7P3N - chains A and D of the 22 polymer chains in the assembly; structure by electron microscopy, 4.60 A resolution (low resolution: residue-level contacts below are approximate; hydrogen-bond / salt-bridge calls are withheld).

== Chain A ==
Protein: ATP synthase subunit alpha
From: Acinetobacter baumannii ATCC 17978
Notes: EC 7.1.2.2
UniProtKB: A3M142 (ATPA_ACIBT); residues 1-514 here = UniProt positions 1-514
Chain sequence (514 residues; numbered 1 to 514; the number before each row is that of its first residue):
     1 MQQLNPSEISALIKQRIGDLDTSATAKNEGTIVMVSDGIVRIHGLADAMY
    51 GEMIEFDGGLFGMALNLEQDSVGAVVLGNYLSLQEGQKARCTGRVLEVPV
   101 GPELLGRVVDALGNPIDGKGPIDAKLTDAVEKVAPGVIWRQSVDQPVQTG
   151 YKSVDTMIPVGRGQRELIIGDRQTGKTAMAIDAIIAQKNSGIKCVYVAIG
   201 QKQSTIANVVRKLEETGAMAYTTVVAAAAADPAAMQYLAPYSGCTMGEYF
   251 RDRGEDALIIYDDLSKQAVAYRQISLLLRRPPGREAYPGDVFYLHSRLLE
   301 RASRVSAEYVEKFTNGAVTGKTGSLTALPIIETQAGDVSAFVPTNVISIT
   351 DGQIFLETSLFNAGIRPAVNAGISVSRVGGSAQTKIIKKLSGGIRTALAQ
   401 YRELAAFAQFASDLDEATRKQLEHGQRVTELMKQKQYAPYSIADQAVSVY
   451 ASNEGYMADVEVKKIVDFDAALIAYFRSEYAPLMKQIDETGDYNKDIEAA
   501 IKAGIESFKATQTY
Not modelled in the structure: 1-2
Residues lining bound ligands: ATP: R172, Q173, T174, G175, K176, T177, E332, F361, R366, Q434, K435, Q436
Swiss-Prot annotation at these positions:
  - binding site (ATP): G170 to T177
  - site: S374 (Required for activity)

== Chain D ==
Protein: ATP synthase subunit beta
From: Acinetobacter baumannii ATCC 17978
Notes: EC 7.1.2.2
UniProtKB: A3M144 (ATPB_ACIBT); numbering as in UniProt (aligned over 1-464)
Chain sequence (464 residues; row label = number of the first residue in the row):
     1 MSSGRIIQIIGAVIDVEFERTSVPKIYDALQVDGTETTLEVQQQLGDGVV
    51 RTIAMGSTEGLKRGLTVTSTNAPISVPVGTATLGRIMDVLGRPIDEAGPV
   101 ATEERLPIHRQAPSYAEQAASTDLLETGIKVIDLLCPFAKGGKVGLFGGA
   151 GVGKTVNMMELINNIAKAHSGLSVFAGVGERTREGNDFYHEMKDSNVLDK
   201 VAMVYGQMNEPPGNRLRVALTGLTMAEYFRDEKDENGKGRDVLLFVDNIY
   251 RYTLAGTEVSALLGRMPSAVGYQPTLAEEMGVLQERITSTKSGSITSIQA
   301 VYVPADDLTDPSPATTFAHLDATVVLSRDIASSGIYPAIDPLDSTSRQLD
   351 PLVVGQEHYEIARAVQNVLQRYKELKDIIAILGMDELAEEDKLVVYRARK
   401 IQRFFSQPFHVAEVFTGAPGKLVPLKETIRGFKGLLAGEYDHIPEQAFYM
   451 VGGIDEVIAKAEKL
Swiss-Prot annotation at these positions:
  - binding site (ATP): G148 to T155

== How chain A and chain D interact ==
Residue-residue contacts - 43 pairs, chain A then chain D:
  L45(A) - R63(D)
  A46(A) - R63(D)
  D47(A) - K62(D)
  A48(A) - K62(D)
  M49(A) - E59(D)
  M49(A) - G60(D)
  M49(A) - L61(D)
  Y50(A) - T58(D)
  Y50(A) - E59(D)
  Y50(A) - L61(D)
  N66(A) - I10(D)
  L67(A) - Q8(D)
  L67(A) - I9(D)
  L67(A) - I10(D)
  L67(A) - R63(D)
  E68(A) - Q8(D)
  E68(A) - R63(D)
  Q69(A) - I7(D)
  Q69(A) - Q8(D)
  Q69(A) - R63(D)
  V137(A) - T182(D)
  V137(A) - N186(D)
  I138(A) - E96(D)
  I138(A) - N186(D)
  R140(A) - T182(D)
  R140(A) - R183(D)
  R140(A) - N186(D)
  V143(A) - R183(D)
  R280(A) - I10(D)
  R280(A) - G11(D)
  P281(A) - G264(D)
  D290(A) - L262(D)
  F292(A) - E258(D)
  Y293(A) - N209(D)
  Y293(A) - E210(D)
  Y293(A) - P211(D)
  Y293(A) - P212(D)
  S296(A) - N209(D)
  E300(A) - T182(D)
  E300(A) - N209(D)
  S348(A) - R181(D)
  D351(A) - R183(D)
  R377(A) - R181(D)
Interface residues without a listed pair, chain A (33 interface residues in all): D70, S71, A134, S142, G289, R297, I349, T350, V378
Interface residues without a listed pair, chain D (28 interface residues in all): I94, D187, M208, R215, A261

== Summary ==
Chain A and chain D form an interface of 33 and 28 residues respectively. Bound to chain A: ATP. From UniProt:
8 ATP-binding residues on chain A; 8 ATP-binding residues on chain D.
Chain A is ATP synthase subunit alpha and chain D is ATP synthase subunit beta, both from Acinetobacter
baumannii ATCC 17978; the structure, F1Fo-ATP synthase from Acinetobacter baumannii (state 2), was determined
by electron microscopy (same publication as 7P2Y and 7P3W).
